PDB entry 7UF7 | X-ray diffraction, 2.00 A resolution | chains A and C of the 4 polymer chains in the assembly

Chain A (and C):
Protein: Hemoglobin subunit alpha
Source organism: Homo sapiens
Notes: chain C of this document is another copy of the same molecule, construct and numbering; everything in this record applies to it too
Reference sequence: P69905 (HBA_HUMAN); residues 0-141 here correspond to UniProt positions 1-142 (UniProt number = residue number + 1)
Amino-acid sequence (142 residues; numbered 0 to 141; the number before each row is that of its first residue; numbering starts at 0):
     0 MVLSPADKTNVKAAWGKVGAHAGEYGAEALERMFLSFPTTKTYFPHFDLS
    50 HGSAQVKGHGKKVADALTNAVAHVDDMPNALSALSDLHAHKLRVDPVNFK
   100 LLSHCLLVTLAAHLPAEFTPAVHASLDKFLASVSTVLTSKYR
Disordered / not traced: 0
Glycans and other covalent adducts: (5P)-5-(5-methylfuran-2-yl)-1H-pyrazole (N2Q) linked to Val1
Curated features (UniProtKB/Swiss-Prot):
  - binding site (O2): His58
  - binding site (heme b): His87
  - site: Thr8, Asn9 (Microbial infection: Cleavage), Lys11 (Not glycated), Ala13, Trp14 (Microbial infection: Cleavage), Tyr24, Gly25 (Microbial infection: Cleavage), Leu29, Glu30 (Microbial infection: Cleavage), His45, Phe46 (Microbial infection: Cleavage), Asp47, Leu48 (Microbial infection: Cleavage), Ser52, Ala53 (Microbial infection: Cleavage), Val55, Lys56 (Microbial infection: Cleavage), Lys56 (Not glycated), Gly59, Lys60 (Microbial infection: Cleavage), Lys60 (Not glycated), Lys90 (Not glycated), Leu91, Arg92 (Microbial infection: Cleavage), Lys99 (Not glycated), Leu106, Val107 (Microbial infection: Cleavage), Thr108, Leu109 (Microbial infection: Cleavage), Val121, His122 (Microbial infection: Cleavage), Ser133, Thr134 (Microbial infection: Cleavage)
  - modified residue: Ser3 (Phosphoserine), Lys7 (N6-succinyllysine), Thr8 (Phosphothreonine), Lys11 (N6-succinyllysine), Lys16 (N6-acetyllysine), Tyr24 (Phosphotyrosine), Ser35 (Phosphoserine), Lys40 (N6-succinyllysine), Ser49 (Phosphoserine), Ser102 (Phosphoserine), Thr108 (Phosphothreonine), Ser124 (Phosphoserine), Ser131 (Phosphoserine), Thr134 (Phosphothreonine), Thr137 (Phosphothreonine), Ser138 (Phosphoserine)
  - glycosylation (N-linked (Glc) (glycation) lysine): Lys7, Lys16, Lys40, Lys61

Interface between chain A and chain C:
Residue-residue contacts (18; chain A residue first):
  Val1(A) with Pro77(C), hydrophobic; Val135(C), hydrophobic; Ser138(C), hydrogen bond (backbone-side chain); Tyr140(C), hydrophobic
  Leu2(A) with Tyr140(C)
  Ser3(A) with Tyr140(C); Arg141(C)
  Pro4(A) with Tyr140(C)
  Lys127(A) with Ser138(C), hydrogen bond; Lys139(C), hydrogen bond (side chain-backbone)
  Val135(A) with Val1(C), hydrophobic
  Ser138(A) with Val1(C), hydrogen bond (side chain-backbone); Lys127(C), hydrogen bond
  Lys139(A) with Lys127(C), hydrogen bond (backbone-side chain)
  Tyr140(A) with Val1(C), hydrophobic; Leu2(C); Ser3(C); Pro4(C)
Also at the interface, not in a pair above, chain A (13 interface residues in all): Asp6, Pro77, Thr134, Arg141
Also at the interface, not in a pair above, chain C (13 interface residues in all): Asp6, Thr134

In short:
The chain A/chain C interface involves 13 residues from each chain, with 6 hydrogen bonds. Polar contacts
include Val1(A)-Ser138(C), Lys127(A)-Ser138(C) and Lys127(A)-Lys139(C). UniProt lists O2-binding residue
His58(A) and heme b-binding residue His87(A) on chain A.
Chain A and chain C are both Hemoglobin subunit alpha (Homo sapiens); the structure, Crystal structure of
liganded Hb with the 5-HMF analog, MMA503, was determined by X-ray diffraction.
